4DTU - chains A and P of the 3 polymer chains in the assembly; structure by X-ray diffraction, 1.86 A resolution.

# Chain A
Molecule: DNA polymerase
From: Enterobacteria phage RB69
Notes: EC 2.7.7.7
UniProt: Q38087 (DPOL_BPR69); residues 1-903 here = UniProt positions 1-903
Chain sequence (903 residues; numbered 1 to 903; the number before each row is that of its first residue):
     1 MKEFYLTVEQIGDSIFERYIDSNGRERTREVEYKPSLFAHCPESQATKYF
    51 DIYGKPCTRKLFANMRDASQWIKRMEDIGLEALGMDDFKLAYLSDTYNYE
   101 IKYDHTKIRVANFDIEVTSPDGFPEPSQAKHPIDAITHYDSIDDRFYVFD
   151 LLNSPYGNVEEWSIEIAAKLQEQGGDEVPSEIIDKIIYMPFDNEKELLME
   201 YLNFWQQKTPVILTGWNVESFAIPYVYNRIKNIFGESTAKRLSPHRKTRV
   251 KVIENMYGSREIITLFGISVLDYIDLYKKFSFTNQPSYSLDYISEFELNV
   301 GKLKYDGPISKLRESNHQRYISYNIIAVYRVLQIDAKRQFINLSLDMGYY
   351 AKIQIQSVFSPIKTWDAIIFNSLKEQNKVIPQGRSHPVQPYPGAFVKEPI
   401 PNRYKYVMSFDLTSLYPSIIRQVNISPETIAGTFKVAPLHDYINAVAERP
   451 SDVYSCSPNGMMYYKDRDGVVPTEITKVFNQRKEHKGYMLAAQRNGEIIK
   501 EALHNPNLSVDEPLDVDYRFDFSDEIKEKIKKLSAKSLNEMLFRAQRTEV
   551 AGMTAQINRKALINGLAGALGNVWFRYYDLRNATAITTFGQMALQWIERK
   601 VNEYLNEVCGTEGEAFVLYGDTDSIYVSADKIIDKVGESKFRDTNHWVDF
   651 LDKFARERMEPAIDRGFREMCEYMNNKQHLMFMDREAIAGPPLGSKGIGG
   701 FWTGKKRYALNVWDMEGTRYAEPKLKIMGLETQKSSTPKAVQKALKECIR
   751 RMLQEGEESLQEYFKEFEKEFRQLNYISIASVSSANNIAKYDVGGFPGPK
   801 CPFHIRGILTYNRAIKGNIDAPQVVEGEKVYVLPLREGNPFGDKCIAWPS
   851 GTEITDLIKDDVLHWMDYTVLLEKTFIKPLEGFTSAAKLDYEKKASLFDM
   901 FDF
Not modelled in the structure: 902-903
Differences from the reference sequence: engineered mutation Ala222 (Asp in Q38087), Ala327 (Asp in Q38087), Ala561 (Leu in Q38087), Gly565 (Ser in Q38087), Ala567 (Tyr in Q38087)
Metal / ion sites: Ca2+ site 1 near Glu116 (its only coordinating residue here); Ca2+ site 2: Asp411, Leu412, Asp623 (together with 2'-deoxyguanosine-5'-triphosphate); Ca2+ site 3: Asp411, Asp623 (together with 2'-deoxyguanosine-5'-triphosphate); Ca2+ site 4: Asn505, Asn507, Lys531; Ca2+ site 5 near Glu716 (its only coordinating residue here)
Small-molecule neighbours: 2'-deoxyguanosine-5'-triphosphate (DGT): Asp411, Leu412, Thr413, Ser414, Leu415, Tyr416, Pro417, Arg482, Lys486, Lys560, Asn564, Gly568, Thr622, Asp623
Reported in the primary citation:
  - binding site for DNA tempalte: Ile362, Asn572
  - mutagenesis - L561A/S565G/Y567A: unchanged catalytic activity on correct dNTPs (citing earlier work)

# Chain P
Molecule: DNA primer
Sequence (13 nucleotides; each row starts with the number of its first residue):
   103 GCGGACTGCTTAC
Modified residues: DOC (2',3'-dideoxycytidine-5'-monophosphate) at position 115

# Interface between chain A and chain P
Pairs across the interface - 26 pairs, chain A then chain P:
  Asn284(A) - DT112(P)  sugar contact
  Asn284(A) - DT113(P)  hydrogen bond to the phosphate
  Asp621(A) - DOC_115(P)  phosphate contact
  Thr622(A) - DOC_115(P)  sugar contact
  Lys706(A) - DA114(P)  hydrogen bond to the base
  Tyr708(A) - DOC_115(P)  hydrogen bond to the phosphate
  Met728(A) - DA114(P)  phosphate contact
  Met728(A) - DOC_115(P)  phosphate contact
  Gly729(A) - DT113(P)  phosphate contact
  Gly729(A) - DA114(P)  hydrogen bond to the phosphate
  Gln733(A) - DT113(P)  phosphate contact
  Gln733(A) - DA114(P)  phosphate contact
  Lys734(A) - DT112(P)  sugar contact
  Lys734(A) - DT113(P)  phosphate contact
  Ser735(A) - DT112(P)  phosphate contact
  Ser735(A) - DT113(P)  hydrogen bond to the phosphate
  Ser783(A) - DC111(P)  sugar contact
  Ser783(A) - DT112(P)  phosphate contact
  Ser784(A) - DC111(P)  phosphate contact
  Ser784(A) - DT112(P)  hydrogen bond to the phosphate
  Ala785(A) - DC111(P)  phosphate contact
  Asn786(A) - DC111(P)  hydrogen bond to the phosphate
  Tyr791(A) - DT109(P)  phosphate contact
  Tyr791(A) - DG110(P)  hydrogen bond to the phosphate
  His804(A) - DG110(P)  phosphate contact
  His804(A) - DC111(P)  salt bridge to the phosphate
Interface residues without a listed pair, chain A (25 interface residues in all): Tyr257, Asp623, Tyr626, Ile727, Ser736, Val782, Lys790, Pro802, Lys829

# In short
25 residues of chain A face 7 of chain P across their interface; the contacts include 8 hydrogen bonds and 1
salt bridge. Among the polar pairs are Lys706(A)-DA114(P), Asn284(A)-DT113(P) and Tyr708(A)-DOC_115(P). The
paper reports a binding site for DNA tempalte at Ile362(A) and Asn572(A); L561A/S565G/Y567A of chain A leave
catalytic activity on correct dNTPs unchanged.
Here chain A is DNA polymerase (Enterobacteria phage RB69) and chain P is DNA primer. Entry 4DTU (RB69 DNA
Polymerase Ternary Complex with dGTP Opposite an Abasic Site and ddC/dG as the Penultimate ...) was determined
by X-ray diffraction, deposited together with 4DTJ, 4DTM, 4DTN, 4DTO, 4DTP, 4DTR, 4DTS and 4DTX.
